Entry 6HJY (X-ray diffraction, 2.78 A resolution); this record covers chains B and C of the 10 polymer chains in the assembly.

Chain B (and C):
Molecule: Cys-loop ligand-gated ion channel
Organism: Dickeya chrysanthemi
Notes: chain C of this document is another copy of the same molecule, construct and numbering; everything in this record applies to it too
Reference sequence: P0C7B7 (ELIC_DICCH); the construct has insertions or renumbered stretches relative to UniProt, so the offset changes along the chain: 8-163 = UniProt 8-163; 165-285 = UniProt 164-284
Amino-acid sequence (280 residues; each row starts with the number of its first residue):
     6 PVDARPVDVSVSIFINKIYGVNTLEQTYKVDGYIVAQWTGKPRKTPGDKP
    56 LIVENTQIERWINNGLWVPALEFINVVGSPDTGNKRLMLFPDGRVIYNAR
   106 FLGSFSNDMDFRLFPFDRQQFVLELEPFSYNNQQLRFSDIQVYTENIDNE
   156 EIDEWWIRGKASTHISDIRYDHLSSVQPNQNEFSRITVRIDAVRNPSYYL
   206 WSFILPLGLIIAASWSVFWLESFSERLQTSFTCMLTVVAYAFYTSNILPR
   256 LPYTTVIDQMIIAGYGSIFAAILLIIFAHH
Not modelled in the structure: 6
Sequence notes: expression tag (6-7); insertion (164); conflict Cys238 (Leu237 in P0C7B7)

Interface between chain B and chain C:
Pairs across the interface (89):
  Phe19(B) with His177(C)
  Lys22(B) with Glu30(C), hydrogen bond (side chain-backbone); Ser111(C)
  Tyr24(B) with Glu30(C); Val82(C)
  Lys34(B) with Glu30(C), salt bridge
  Tyr38(B) with Glu77(C), hydrogen bond; Ile79(C); Phe133(C), hydrophobic
  Ile57(B) with Ser134(C); Tyr135(C); Gln139(C)
  Glu59(B) with Pro74(C); Ala75(C), hydrogen bond (side chain-backbone); Ser134(C), hydrogen bond
  Asn60(B) with Ala75(C)
  Thr61(B) with Glu64(C), hydrogen bond
  Gln62(B) with Glu64(C), hydrogen bond; Ile67(C); Asn68(C), hydrogen bond
  Arg65(B) with Asn68(C)
  Asp86(B) with Gly83(C); Ser84(C), hydrogen bond
  Thr87(B) with Ser84(C), hydrogen bond (backbone-side chain)
  Gly88(B) with Ser84(C)
  Asn89(B) with Ala75(C); Glu77(C); Phe133(C)
  Lys90(B) with Phe133(C)
  Arg91(B) with Phe133(C); Ser134(C)
  Asn103(B) with Phe133(C)
  Arg105(B) with Glu77(C), salt bridge; Phe78(C), hydrogen bond (side chain-backbone); Ile79(C), hydrogen bond (side chain-backbone); Val81(C), hydrogen bond (side chain-backbone)
  Leu107(B) with Gly83(C)
  Tyr148(B) with His177(C)
  Glu156(B) with Arg117(C), salt bridge; Tyr258(C)
  Ile157(B) with Gln31(C); Asp115(C); Arg117(C); Tyr258(C)
  Asp158(B) with Gln31(C)
  Glu159(B) with Leu29(C); Pro257(C)
  Asn200(B) with Pro257(C)
  Ser202(B) with Pro257(C), hydrogen bond (side chain-backbone); Tyr258(C)
  Tyr203(B) with Arg255(C); Leu256(C); Pro257(C); Tyr258(C); Asp263(C)
  Tyr204(B) with Arg255(C), hydrogen bond
  Trp206(B) with Ile267(C)
  Ser207(B) with Thr259(C)
  Leu210(B) with Ile267(C), hydrophobic
  Pro211(B) with Tyr270(C), hydrophobic
  Leu214(B) with Phe274(C)
  Ile215(B) with Val243(C), hydrophobic
  Ala217(B) with Phe274(C), hydrophobic
  Ala218(B) with Phe236(C)
  Ser221(B) with Phe236(C)
  Trp224(B) with Phe228(C); His285(C)
  Leu225(B) with Leu232(C), hydrophobic
  Glu226(B) with His284(C), salt bridge
  Glu230(B) with Ser229(C), hydrogen bond; Gln233(C)
  Thr234(B) with Gln233(C), hydrogen bond; Phe236(C)
  Cys238(B) with Phe236(C), hydrophobic
  Leu240(B) with Leu240(C), hydrophobic
  Thr241(B) with Leu240(C); Val243(C)
  Ala244(B) with Val243(C)
  Tyr245(B) with Val243(C); Tyr270(C)
  Phe247(B) with Phe247(C), hydrophobic
  Tyr248(B) with Ala246(C); Phe247(C), hydrophobic; Ser250(C)
  Asn251(B) with Phe247(C); Ser250(C), hydrogen bond; Asn251(C), hydrogen bond
  Ile252(B) with Ser250(C); Arg255(C)
Interface residues without a listed pair, chain B (60 interface residues in all): Gly25, Asp36, Pro55, Phe95, Ala104, Asn154, Val222, Thr237
Interface residues without a listed pair, chain C (53 interface residues in all): Val73, Leu76, Asp113, Met114, Val181, Gln182, Met239, Ile281

In short:
60 residues of chain B and 53 residues of chain C are in contact, with 18 hydrogen bonds and 4 salt bridges.
Polar pairs include Lys34(B)-Glu30(C), Arg105(B)-Glu77(C) and Glu156(B)-Arg117(C).
Both chains are Cys-loop ligand-gated ion channel (Dickeya chrysanthemi). Entry 6HJY (X-ray structure of a
pentameric ligand gated ion channel from Erwinia chrysanthemi (ELIC) Delta8 truncation mutant ...) was
determined by X-ray diffraction together with 6HJX and 6HK0 from the same study.
